Entry 9CCQ (electron microscopy, 3.13 A resolution); this record covers chains V and W of the 30 polymer chains in the assembly.

== Chain V (and W) ==
Name: Thiol-activated cytolysin family protein
Source organism: Elizabethkingia anophelis Ag1
Notes: chain W of this document is another copy of the same molecule, construct and numbering; everything in this record applies to it too
Reference sequence: A0A7T7HCZ8 (A0A7T7HCZ8_9FLAO); residue numbers follow UniProt; this construct covers 22-379
Sequence (362 residues; numbered 18 to 379; the number before each row is that of its first residue):
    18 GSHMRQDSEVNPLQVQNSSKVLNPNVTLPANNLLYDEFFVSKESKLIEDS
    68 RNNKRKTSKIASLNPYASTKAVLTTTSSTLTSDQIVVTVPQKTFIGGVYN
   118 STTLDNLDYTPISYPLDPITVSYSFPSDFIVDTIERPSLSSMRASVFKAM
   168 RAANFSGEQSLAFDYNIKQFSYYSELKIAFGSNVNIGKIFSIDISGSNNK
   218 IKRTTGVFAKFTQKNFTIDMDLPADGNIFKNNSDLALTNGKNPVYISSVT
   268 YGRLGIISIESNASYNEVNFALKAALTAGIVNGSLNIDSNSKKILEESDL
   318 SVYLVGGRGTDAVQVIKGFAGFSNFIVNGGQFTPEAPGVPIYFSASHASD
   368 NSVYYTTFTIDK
Not modelled in the structure: 18-93, 296-308, 379
Construct notes: expression tag (18-21)
Metal / ion sites: Ca2+: Asp134, Asp242, Asn244, Phe246, Asn249

== Chain V / chain W interface ==
Residue-residue contacts (106; chain V residue first):
  Val106(V) - Val370(W)  hydrophobic
  Gln108(V) - Asp236(W)
  Gln108(V) - Met237(W)  hydrogen bond (side chain-backbone)
  Gln108(V) - Ser264(W)
  Lys109(V) - Leu239(W)
  Lys109(V) - Asn368(W)  hydrogen bond (side chain-backbone)
  Lys109(V) - Ser369(W)
  Lys109(V) - Val370(W)
  Phe111(V) - Leu239(W)  hydrophobic
  Tyr116(V) - Leu239(W)
  Leu124(V) - Tyr372(W)  hydrogen bond (backbone-side chain)
  Asp125(V) - Ser369(W)  hydrogen bond
  Asp125(V) - Val370(W)
  Asp125(V) - Tyr372(W)
  Tyr126(V) - Asn368(W)
  Tyr126(V) - Ser369(W)
  Tyr126(V) - Val370(W)
  Thr127(V) - Asp367(W)
  Thr127(V) - Ser369(W)
  Pro128(V) - Leu239(W)  hydrophobic
  Pro128(V) - Asp367(W)
  Pro128(V) - Asn368(W)
  Ser130(V) - Gly243(W)
  Arg153(V) - Ala241(W)
  Ser155(V) - Asp238(W)
  Leu156(V) - Ser139(W)
  Leu156(V) - Asp236(W)
  Ser157(V) - Val138(W)
  Ser157(V) - Ser139(W)  hydrogen bond
  Ser157(V) - Val148(W)
  Ser157(V) - Asp238(W)  hydrogen bond
  Arg160(V) - Ser139(W)  hydrogen bond (side chain-backbone)
  Arg160(V) - Tyr140(W)  hydrogen bond (side chain-backbone)
  Arg160(V) - Ser141(W)
  Arg160(V) - Thr234(W)
  Arg160(V) - Asp236(W)  salt bridge
  Phe164(V) - Ser144(W)
  Phe164(V) - Asp145(W)
  Arg168(V) - Pro143(W)
  Arg168(V) - Asn171(W)  hydrogen bond (side chain-backbone)
  Lys205(V) - Asp100(W)
  Lys205(V) - Gln101(W)
  Ile206(V) - Asp181(W)
  Ser208(V) - Asn183(W)
  Ser208(V) - Ile195(W)
  Ser208(V) - Ala196(W)
  Ile209(V) - Ile195(W)
  Asp210(V) - Leu97(W)
  Ser212(V) - Ser95(W)  hydrogen bond
  Leu312(V) - Lys290(W)  hydrogen bond (backbone-side chain)
  Glu313(V) - Phe287(W)
  Glu313(V) - Lys290(W)
  Glu313(V) - Ala291(W)
  Glu314(V) - Asn283(W)
  Glu314(V) - Phe287(W)
  Ser315(V) - Asn286(W)
  Ser315(V) - Lys290(W)
  Asp316(V) - Tyr282(W)  hydrogen bond
  Leu317(V) - Asn183(W)
  Leu317(V) - Ile184(W)
  Leu317(V) - Lys185(W)  hydrogen bond (backbone-side chain)
  Ser318(V) - Tyr182(W)
  Ser318(V) - Lys185(W)  hydrogen bond
  Val319(V) - Phe180(W)
  Val319(V) - Asp181(W)
  Val319(V) - Tyr182(W)  hydrogen bond (backbone-backbone)
  Tyr320(V) - Phe180(W)
  Leu321(V) - Ala179(W)
  Leu321(V) - Phe180(W)  hydrogen bond (backbone-backbone)
  Val322(V) - Leu178(W)
  Gly323(V) - Ser177(W)
  Gly323(V) - Leu178(W)  hydrogen bond (backbone-backbone)
  Gly324(V) - Gln176(W)
  Gly324(V) - Ser177(W)  hydrogen bond (backbone-backbone)
  Arg325(V) - Glu175(W)  salt bridge
  Gly326(V) - Glu175(W)  hydrogen bond (backbone-backbone)
  Gly326(V) - Ser177(W)
  Thr327(V) - Gln348(W)
  Ala329(V) - Phe180(W)
  Val330(V) - Phe180(W)  hydrophobic
  Val330(V) - Gln230(W)
  Val330(V) - Ile343(W)
  Val330(V) - Val344(W)
  Val330(V) - Gly347(W)
  Ile333(V) - Phe180(W)  hydrophobic
  Ile333(V) - Tyr182(W)  hydrophobic
  Ile333(V) - Leu293(W)
  Ile333(V) - Thr294(W)
  Ile333(V) - Ser340(W)
  Ile333(V) - Ile343(W)  hydrophobic
  Ile333(V) - Val344(W)  hydrophobic
  Lys334(V) - Thr294(W)
  Lys334(V) - Ser340(W)  hydrogen bond
  Lys334(V) - Val344(W)
  Gly335(V) - Thr294(W)
  Thr350(V) - Glu175(W)
  Pro351(V) - Pro143(W)
  Glu352(V) - Pro143(W)
  Glu352(V) - Ser173(W)  hydrogen bond (backbone-side chain)
  Glu352(V) - Glu175(W)
  Ala353(V) - Glu175(W)
  Ala353(V) - Gln176(W)
  Pro354(V) - Pro143(W)
  Pro354(V) - Gln176(W)
  Gly355(V) - Gln176(W)  hydrogen bond (backbone-side chain)
  Val356(V) - Gln176(W)
Interface residues without a listed pair, chain V (57 interface residues in all): Thr105, Ala161, Asn202, Arg220, Val332
Interface residues without a listed pair, chain W (60 interface residues in all): Thr96, Thr98, Thr137, Ile147, Ser265, Ser363

== Overview ==
The interface between chain V and chain W involves 57 residues on one side and 60 on the other, with 22
hydrogen bonds and 2 salt bridges. Among the polar pairs are Arg160(V)-Asp236(W), Arg325(V)-Glu175(W) and
Gln108(V)-Met237(W).
Chain V and chain W are both Thiol-activated cytolysin family protein (Elizabethkingia anophelis Ag1); the
structure, Cryo-EM structure of the prepore-like EaCDCL short oligomer, was determined by electron microscopy
together with 8G33 from the same study.
